Entry 1BS6 (X-ray diffraction, 2.10 A resolution); this record covers chains A and D.

[Chain A]
Name: Protein (PEPTIDE deformylase)
Source organism: Escherichia coli
Notes: EC 3.5.1.31
Reference sequence: P0A6K3 (DEF_ECOLI); numbering as in UniProt (aligned over 1-168)
Sequence (168 residues; each row starts with the number of its first residue):
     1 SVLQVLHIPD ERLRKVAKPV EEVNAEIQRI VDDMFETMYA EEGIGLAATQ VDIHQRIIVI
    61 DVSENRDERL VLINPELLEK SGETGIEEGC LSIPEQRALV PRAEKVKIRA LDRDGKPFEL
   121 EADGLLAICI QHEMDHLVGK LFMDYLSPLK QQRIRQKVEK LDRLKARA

[Chain D]
Name: Protein (met-ala-ser)
Sequence (3 residues; numbered 1 to 3; the number before each row is that of its first residue):
     1 MAS

[Chain A / chain D interface]
Contacting residue pairs (13; chain A residue first):
  Gly43(A) - Met1(D)
  Ile44(A) - Met1(D)  hydrogen bond (backbone-backbone)
  Gly45(A) - Met1(D)  hydrogen bond (backbone-backbone)
  Gly89(A) - Met1(D)
  Gly89(A) - Ala2(D)  hydrogen bond (backbone-backbone)
  Leu91(A) - Met1(D)
  Leu91(A) - Ala2(D)
  Arg97(A) - Ala2(D)  hydrogen bond (side chain-backbone)
  Arg97(A) - Ser3(D)  hydrogen bond (side chain-backbone)
  Leu125(A) - Met1(D)  hydrophobic
  Cys129(A) - Met1(D)  hydrophobic
  His132(A) - Met1(D)
  Glu133(A) - Met1(D)  hydrogen bond (side chain-backbone)
Also at the interface, not in a pair above, chain A (14 interface residues in all): Leu46, Glu88, Cys90, Ile128

[Summary]
14 residues of chain A face 3 of chain D across their interface, with 6 hydrogen bonds. Polar pairs include
Arg97(A)-Ala2(D), Arg97(A)-Ser3(D) and Glu133(A)-Met1(D).
Here chain A is Protein (PEPTIDE deformylase) (Escherichia coli) and chain D is Protein (met-ala-ser). Entry
1BS6 (Peptide deformylase as NI2+ containing form in complex with tripeptide met-ala-ser) was determined by
X-ray diffraction, deposited together with 1BS4, 1BS5, 1BS8 and 1BSZ.
